PDB entry 7BP8 | electron microscopy, 3.90 A resolution | chains E and F of the 6 polymer chains in the assembly

== Chain E (and F) ==
Name: Transitional endoplasmic reticulum ATPase
Organism: Homo sapiens
Notes: EC 3.6.4.6; chain F of this document is another copy of the same molecule, construct and numbering; everything in this record applies to it too
Reference sequence: P55072 (TERA_HUMAN); residue numbers follow UniProt; this construct covers 1-806
Chain sequence (806 residues; numbered 1 to 806; the number before each row is that of its first residue):
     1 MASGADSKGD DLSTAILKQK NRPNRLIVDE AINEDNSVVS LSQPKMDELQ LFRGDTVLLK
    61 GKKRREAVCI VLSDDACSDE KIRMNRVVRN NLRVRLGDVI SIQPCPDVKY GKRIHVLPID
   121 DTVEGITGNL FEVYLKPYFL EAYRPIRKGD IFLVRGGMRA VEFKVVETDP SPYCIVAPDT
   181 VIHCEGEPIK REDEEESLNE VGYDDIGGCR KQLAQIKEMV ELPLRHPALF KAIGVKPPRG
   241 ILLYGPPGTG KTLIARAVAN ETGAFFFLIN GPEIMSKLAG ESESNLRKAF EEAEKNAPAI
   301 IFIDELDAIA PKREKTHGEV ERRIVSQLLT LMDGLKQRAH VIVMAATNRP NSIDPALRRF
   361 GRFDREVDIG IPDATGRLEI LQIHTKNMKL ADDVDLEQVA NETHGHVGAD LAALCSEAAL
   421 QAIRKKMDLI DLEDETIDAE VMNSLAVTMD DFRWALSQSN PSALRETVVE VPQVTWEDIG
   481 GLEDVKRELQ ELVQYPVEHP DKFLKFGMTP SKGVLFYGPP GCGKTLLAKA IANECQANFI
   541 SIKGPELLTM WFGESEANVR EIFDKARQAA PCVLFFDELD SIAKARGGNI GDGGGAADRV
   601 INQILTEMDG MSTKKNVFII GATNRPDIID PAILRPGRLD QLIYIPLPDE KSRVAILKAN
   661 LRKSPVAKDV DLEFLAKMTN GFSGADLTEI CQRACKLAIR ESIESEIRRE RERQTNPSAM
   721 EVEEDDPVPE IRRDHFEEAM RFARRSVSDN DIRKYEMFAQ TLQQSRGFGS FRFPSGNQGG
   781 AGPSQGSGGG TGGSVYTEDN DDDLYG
Disordered / not traced: 1-19, 716-722, 767-806
Sequence notes: engineered mutation A76 (Thr in P55072)
Residues lining bound ligands:
  - ADP (adenosine-5'-diphosphate), molecule 1: D205, I206, G207, G248, T249, G250, K251, T252, L253, R256, I380, I383, H384, G408, A409
  - ADP, molecule 2: D478, I479, G480, P519, P520, G521, C522, G523, K524, T525, L526, D577, N624, I656, N660, G684, A685, T688
Reported in the primary citation:
  - mutagenesis - T76A: abolished localization
  - mutagenesis - T14A, T613A: unchanged binding to Plk1
  - binding site for ADP: T252, R256, K336

== How chain E and chain F interact ==
Pairs across the interface - 99 pairs, chain E then chain F:
  E124(E) - K231(F)
  G125(E) - K231(F)
  G125(E) - A232(F)
  G157(E) - I233(F)
  M158(E) - I233(F)  hydrophobic
  M158(E) - G234(F)  hydrogen bond (backbone-backbone)
  M158(E) - V235(F)  hydrophobic
  R159(E) - A232(F)
  P247(E) - R359(F)
  P247(E) - F360(F)
  G248(E) - F360(F)
  R256(E) - K336(F)
  P272(E) - S326(F)
  P272(E) - L329(F)  hydrophobic
  E273(E) - T330(F)
  M275(E) - R323(F)
  M275(E) - S326(F)
  S276(E) - E283(F)
  S276(E) - S326(F)
  S276(E) - Q327(F)  hydrogen bond
  K277(E) - R323(F)
  L278(E) - R323(F)
  E305(E) - R359(F)  salt bridge
  E305(E) - R362(F)  salt bridge
  H317(E) - H317(F)  hydrogen bond (side chain-backbone)
  H317(E) - R322(F)
  G318(E) - R322(F)
  E321(E) - R322(F)  salt bridge
  N348(E) - R359(F)
  A409(E) - F360(F)  hydrophobic
  D410(E) - F360(F)
  S416(E) - V235(F)
  S416(E) - K236(F)  hydrogen bond (side chain-backbone)
  L420(E) - F230(F)  hydrophobic
  L420(E) - V235(F)  hydrophobic
  R424(E) - E218(F)  hydrogen bond (side chain-backbone)
  R424(E) - E221(F)
  R424(E) - L222(F)
  D428(E) - E221(F)
  L432(E) - I27(F)  hydrophobic
  L432(E) - V99(F)  hydrophobic
  E433(E) - N21(F)
  I437(E) - L229(F)  hydrophobic
  M442(E) - I233(F)  hydrophobic
  S457(E) - K615(F)  hydrogen bond (backbone-side chain)
  Q458(E) - K615(F)
  S459(E) - R365(F)
  S462(E) - R567(F)
  S462(E) - S612(F)  hydrogen bond
  A463(E) - F360(F)  hydrophobic
  R465(E) - R560(F)
  R465(E) - E607(F)  salt bridge
  P545(E) - N602(F)
  P545(E) - T606(F)
  L548(E) - A597(F)  hydrophobic
  L548(E) - N602(F)
  T549(E) - N602(F)  hydrogen bond
  T549(E) - T606(F)
  F552(E) - D598(F)
  F552(E) - R599(F)
  F552(E) - N602(F)
  E578(E) - R635(F)  salt bridge
  K584(E) - G595(F)
  K584(E) - A596(F)
  A585(E) - G595(F)
  G587(E) - G593(F)
  G587(E) - G595(F)
  I590(E) - G593(F)
  G591(E) - G593(F)
  Q692(E) - M508(F)
  Q692(E) - T509(F)
  C695(E) - F506(F)
  C695(E) - M508(F)  hydrophobic
  K696(E) - E491(F)
  K696(E) - M508(F)
  I699(E) - K502(F)
  I699(E) - F503(F)  hydrophobic
  I699(E) - F506(F)  hydrophobic
  I699(E) - M508(F)  hydrophobic
  R700(E) - E488(F)  salt bridge
  R700(E) - E491(F)  salt bridge
  R700(E) - Y495(F)
  S702(E) - K502(F)  hydrogen bond
  I703(E) - Y495(F)
  I703(E) - H499(F)
  I703(E) - K502(F)
  E706(E) - H499(F)  salt bridge
  E706(E) - K502(F)
  P727(E) - K502(F)
  P727(E) - K505(F)
  P729(E) - F506(F)  hydrophobic
  I731(E) - F506(F)  hydrophobic
  R741(E) - Q763(F)
  F742(E) - Q763(F)
  R744(E) - T761(F)
  R744(E) - L762(F)
  R744(E) - Q763(F)
  R744(E) - R766(F)
  R745(E) - R766(F)  hydrogen bond (backbone-side chain)
Interface residues without a listed pair, chain E (72 interface residues in all): K315, Q398, I423, W454, S664, P665, E689, A698, E704, E730, V747, S748
Interface residues without a listed pair, chain F (63 interface residues in all): P237, P238, E314, L492, L504, G594, L605, P636

== In short ==
The interface between chain E and chain F involves 72 residues on one side and 63 on the other; the contacts
include 10 hydrogen bonds and 8 salt bridges. Among the polar pairs are E305(E)-R359(F), E305(E)-R362(F) and
E321(E)-R322(F). From the paper: a binding site for ADP at T252(E), R256(E) and K336(E); T76A of chain E
abolishes localization; 3 substitutions were tested in all.
Chain E and chain F are both Transitional endoplasmic reticulum ATPase (Homo sapiens); the structure, Human
AAA+ ATPase VCP mutant - T76A, ADP-bound form, was determined by electron microscopy (same publication as
7BP9, 7BPA and 7BPB).
